Entry 4GXR (X-ray diffraction, 2.00 A resolution); this record covers chain A.

[Chain A]
Name: Malonyl CoA synthetase, Benzoate-CoA ligase Chimeric protein
From: Rhodopseudomonas palustris
Notes: EC 6.2.1.-; fragment: UNP Q6ND88 residues 1-443, 455-503 and UNP Q13WK3 473-483
UniProtKB: chimeric construct of Q6ND88, Q13WK3: residues 1-443 from Q6ND88 (Q6ND88_RHOPA) positions 1-443 (same numbers); residues 444-454 from Q13WK3 positions 473-483 (UniProt number = residue number + 29); residues 455-503 from Q6ND88 (Q6ND88_RHOPA) positions 455-503 (same numbers)
Chain sequence (503 residues; numbered 1 to 503; the number before each row is that of its first residue):
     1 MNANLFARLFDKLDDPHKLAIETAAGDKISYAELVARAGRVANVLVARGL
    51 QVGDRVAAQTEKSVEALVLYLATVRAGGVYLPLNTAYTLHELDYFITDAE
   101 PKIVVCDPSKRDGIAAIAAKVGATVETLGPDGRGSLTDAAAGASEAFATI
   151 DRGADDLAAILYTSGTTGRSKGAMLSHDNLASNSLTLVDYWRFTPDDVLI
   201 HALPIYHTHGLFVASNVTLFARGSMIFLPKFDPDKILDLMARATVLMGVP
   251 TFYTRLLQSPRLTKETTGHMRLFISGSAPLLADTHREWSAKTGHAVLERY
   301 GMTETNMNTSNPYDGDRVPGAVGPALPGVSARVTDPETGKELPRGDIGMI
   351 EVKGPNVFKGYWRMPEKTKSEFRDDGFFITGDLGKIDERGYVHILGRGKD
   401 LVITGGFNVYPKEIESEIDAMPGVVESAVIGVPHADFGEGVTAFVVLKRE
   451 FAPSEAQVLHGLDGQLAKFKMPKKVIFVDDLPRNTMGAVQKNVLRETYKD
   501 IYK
Modified / non-standard residues: Lys12, Lys18, Lys28, Lys62, Lys102, Lys110, Lys120, Lys171, Lys230, Lys235, Lys264, Lys291, Lys340, Lys353, Lys359, Lys367, Lys369, Lys385, Lys399, Lys412, Lys448, Lys468, Lys470, Lys473, Lys474, Lys491, Lys499, Lys503 (n-dimethyl-lysine; MLY)
Sequence notes: engineered mutation Ala488 (Lys in Q6ND88)
Ligand contacts:
  - ATP (adenosine-5'-triphosphate): Thr163, Ser164, Gly165, Thr166, Thr167, Gly168, Ser170, Lys171, His207, Ser277, Ala278, Pro279, Glu298, Arg299, Tyr300, Gly301, Met302, Thr303, Glu304, Val322, Asp382, Ile394, Arg397
  - carbonate ion (CO3): His207, Thr208, His209, Gly276, Ser277, Arg299, Gly301, Met307
What the authors report for this chain:
  - specificity-determining residues: Lys448, Arg449

[Overview]
Bound to chain A: ATP and carbonate ion. From the paper: specificity determinants Lys448 and Arg449.
Chain A is Malonyl CoA synthetase, Benzoate-CoA ligase Chimeric protein (Rhodopseudomonas palustris); the
structure, Structure of ATP bound RpMatB-BxBclM chimera B3, was determined by X-ray diffraction (same
publication as 4GXQ).
